5MTW - chains C and D of the 7 polymer chains in the assembly; structure by X-ray diffraction, 1.84 A resolution.

Chain C (and D):
Name: SecB-like chaperone Rv1957
Source organism: Mycobacterium tuberculosis (strain ATCC 25618 / H37Rv)
Notes: chain D of this document is another copy of the same molecule, construct and numbering; everything in this record applies to it too
Reference sequence: P95257 (SECBL_MYCTU); numbering as in UniProt (aligned over 1-181)
Amino-acid sequence (184 residues; numbered -2 to 181; the number before each row is that of its first residue; numbers below 1 keep their minus sign (Gly-2 is residue -2)):
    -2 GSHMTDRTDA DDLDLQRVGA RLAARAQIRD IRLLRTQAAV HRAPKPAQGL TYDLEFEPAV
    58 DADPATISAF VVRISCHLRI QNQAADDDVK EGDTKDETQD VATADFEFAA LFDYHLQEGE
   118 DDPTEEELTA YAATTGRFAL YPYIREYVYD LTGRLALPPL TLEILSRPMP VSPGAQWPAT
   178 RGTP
Unresolved in the structure: -2 to 12, 82-94, 114-116, 167-181 (chain D: -2 to 9, 81-95, 114-115, 163-181)
Construct notes: expression tag (-2 to 0)
From the paper describing this entry:
  - Ca2+ coordination: Asp110
  - mutagenesis - D27A, R29A, L47A, F67A, I77A, L108A, L154A, P155A, P156A, L157A: decreased growth
  - mutagenesis - Y49A: increased growth in response to replace Ec-SecB in vivo
  - mutagenesis - G46A, D58A: increased growth in response to chaperone generic function
  - mutagenesis - G46A, D58A: unchanged growth in response to TA control
  - binding site for Antitoxin HigA1: Ala21 to Asp27, Ala153 to Leu159

Interface between chain C and chain D:
Pairs across the interface - 30 pairs, chain C then chain D:
  Arg29(C) - Val37(D)
  Arg29(C) - Ala40(D)
  Arg29(C) - Arg151(D)
  Arg29(C) - Leu152(D)
  Arg29(C) - Ala153(D)
  Leu30(C) - Val37(D)
  Leu30(C) - Arg151(D)  hydrogen bond (backbone-backbone)
  Leu30(C) - Leu152(D)
  Leu31(C) - Ala36(D)
  Leu31(C) - Val37(D)  hydrogen bond (backbone-backbone)
  Arg32(C) - Ala35(D)
  Thr33(C) - Gln34(D)
  Thr33(C) - Ala35(D)  hydrogen bond (backbone-backbone)
  Gln34(C) - Thr33(D)
  Gln34(C) - Gln34(D)
  Ala35(C) - Arg32(D)
  Ala35(C) - Thr33(D)  hydrogen bond (backbone-backbone)
  Ala36(C) - Leu31(D)
  Val37(C) - Leu31(D)  hydrogen bond (backbone-backbone)
  Glu143(C) - Arg151(D)  salt bridge
  Tyr144(C) - Arg151(D)
  Asp147(C) - Arg151(D)  salt bridge
  Arg151(C) - Arg29(D)
  Arg151(C) - Leu30(D)  hydrogen bond (backbone-backbone)
  Arg151(C) - Glu143(D)  salt bridge
  Arg151(C) - Tyr144(D)
  Arg151(C) - Asp147(D)  salt bridge
  Leu152(C) - Arg29(D)
  Leu152(C) - Leu30(D)
  Ala153(C) - Arg29(D)
Other interface residues (no listed pair), chain C (17 interface residues in all): Ile28, Leu148
Other interface residues (no listed pair), chain D (17 interface residues in all): Leu148

Overview:
The chain C/chain D interface involves 17 residues from each chain, with 6 hydrogen bonds and 4 salt bridges.
Polar pairs include Glu143(C)-Arg151(D), Asp147(C)-Arg151(D) and Leu30(C)-Arg151(D). From the paper: a binding
site for Antitoxin HigA1 at Ala21(C) and Ala153(C); D27A, R29A and L47A of chain C, among others, reduce
growth; 13 substitutions were tested in all.
Both chains are SecB-like chaperone Rv1957 (Mycobacterium tuberculosis (strain ATCC 25618 / H37Rv)). Entry
5MTW (Mycobacterium tuberculosis Rv1957 SecB-like chaperone in complex with a ChAD peptide from Rv1956 HigA1
antitoxin) was determined by X-ray diffraction.
